PDB entry 9EUJ | electron microscopy, 4.00 A resolution | chains I and A of the 14 polymer chains in the assembly

== Chain I ==
Molecule: Major tail sheath protein
From: Staphylococcus phage 812
UniProtKB: A0A0U1WZ79 (A0A0U1WZ79_9CAUD); residues 1-587 here = UniProt positions 1-587
Sequence (587 residues; row label = number of the first residue in the row):
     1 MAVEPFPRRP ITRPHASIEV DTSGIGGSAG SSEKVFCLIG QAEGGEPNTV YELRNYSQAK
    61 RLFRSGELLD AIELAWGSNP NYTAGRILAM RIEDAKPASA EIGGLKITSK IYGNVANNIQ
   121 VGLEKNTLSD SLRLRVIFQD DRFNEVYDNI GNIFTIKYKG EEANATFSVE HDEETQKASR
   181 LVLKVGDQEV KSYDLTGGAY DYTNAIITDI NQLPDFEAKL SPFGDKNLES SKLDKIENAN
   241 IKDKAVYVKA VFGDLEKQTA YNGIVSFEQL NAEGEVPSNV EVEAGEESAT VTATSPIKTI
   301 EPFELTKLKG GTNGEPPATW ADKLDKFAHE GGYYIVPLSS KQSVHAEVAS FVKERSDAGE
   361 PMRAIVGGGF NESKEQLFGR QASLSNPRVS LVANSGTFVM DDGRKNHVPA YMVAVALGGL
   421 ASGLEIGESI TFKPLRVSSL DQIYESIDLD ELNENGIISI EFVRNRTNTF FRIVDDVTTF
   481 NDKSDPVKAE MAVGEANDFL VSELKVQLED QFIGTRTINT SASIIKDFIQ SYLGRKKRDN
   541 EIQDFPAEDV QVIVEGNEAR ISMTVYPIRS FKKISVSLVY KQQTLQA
Unresolved in the structure: 1-12, 27-31, 271-297, 585-587

== Chain A ==
Molecule: Baseplate wedge subunit
From: Staphylococcus phage 812
UniProtKB: A0A0U1UXD7 (A0A0U1UXD7_9CAUD); residue numbers follow UniProt; this construct covers 1-234
Sequence (234 residues; numbered 1 to 234; the number before each row is that of its first residue):
     1 MRFKKHVVQH EETMQAIAQR YYGDVSYWID LVEHNNLKYP YLVETDEEKM KDPERLASTG
    61 DTLIIPIESD LTDVSAKEIN SRDKDVLVEL ALGRDLNITA DEKYFNEHGT SDNILAFSTN
   121 GNGDLDTVKG IDNMKQQLQA RLLTPRGSLM LHPNYGSDLH NLFGLNIPEQ ATLIEMEVLR
   181 TLTSDNRVKS ANLIDWKIQG NVYSGQFSVE IKSVEESINF VLGQDEEGIF ALFE

== Interface between chain I and chain A ==
Residue-residue contacts (45):
  Arg-13(I) with His-108(A), hydrogen bond
  His-15(I) with Asn-106(A); Glu-107(A), hydrogen bond (side chain-backbone); Phe-163(A)
  Ala-16(I) with Asn-106(A); Gly-109(A), hydrogen bond (backbone-backbone); Thr-110(A); Phe-163(A)
  Ser-17(I) with Asn-106(A)
  Ile-18(I) with Asn-106(A); Gln-139(A); Leu-142(A), hydrophobic
  Glu-19(I) with Glu-102(A); Asn-106(A)
  Val-20(I) with Lys-135(A); Gln-139(A)
  Thr-22(I) with Ile-131(A)
  Ile-25(I) with Ile-131(A), hydrophobic
  Arg-54(I) with Arg-82(A), hydrogen bond (backbone-side chain)
  Trp-76(I) with Arg-82(A)
  Pro-80(I) with Asn-80(A)
  Asn-81(I) with Glu-78(A); Asn-80(A)
  Tyr-82(I) with Asn-80(A)
  Thr-83(I) with Asn-80(A), hydrogen bond; Arg-82(A)
  Ala-84(I) with Arg-82(A)
  Val-399(I) with Gly-60(A)
  Lys-405(I) with Asp-46(A), salt bridge; Lys-49(A); Ser-58(A), hydrogen bond; Thr-59(A), hydrogen bond (side chain-backbone); Gly-60(A); Asp-61(A), salt bridge
  Ser-438(I) with His-10(A); Thr-59(A)
  Phe-462(I) with His-10(A); Glu-11(A)
  Arg-464(I) with Glu-11(A), salt bridge
  Arg-466(I) with Arg-20(A), hydrogen bond (backbone-side chain)
  Thr-467(I) with Arg-20(A)
  Asn-468(I) with Gln-9(A), hydrogen bond (backbone-side chain)
  Phe-470(I) with Gln-9(A); His-10(A); Arg-20(A)
Interface residues without a listed pair, chain I (32 interface residues in all): Pro-14, Arg-436, Ser-439, Ile-443, Asn-465, Thr-469, Phe-471
Interface residues without a listed pair, chain A (28 interface residues in all): Val-7, Glu-12, Ala-16, Leu-143

== Overview ==
The interface between chain I and chain A involves 32 residues on one side and 28 on the other; the contacts
include 9 hydrogen bonds and 3 salt bridges. Among the polar pairs are Lys-405(I)/Asp-46(A),
Lys-405(I)/Asp-61(A) and Arg-464(I)/Glu-11(A).
Here chain I is Major tail sheath protein and chain A is Baseplate wedge subunit, both from Staphylococcus
phage 812. Entry 9EUJ (Cryo-EM structure of Staphylococcus aureus bacteriophage phi812 baseplate in the
post-contraction state - sheath initiator, wedge ...) was determined by electron microscopy.
